PDB entry 1LIC | X-ray diffraction, 1.60 A resolution | chain A

Chain A:
Protein: Adipocyte lipid-binding protein
Organism: Mus musculus
UniProtKB: P04117 (FABPA_MOUSE); residue numbers follow UniProt; this construct covers 1-131
Chain sequence (131 residues; numbered 1 to 131; the number before each row is that of its first residue):
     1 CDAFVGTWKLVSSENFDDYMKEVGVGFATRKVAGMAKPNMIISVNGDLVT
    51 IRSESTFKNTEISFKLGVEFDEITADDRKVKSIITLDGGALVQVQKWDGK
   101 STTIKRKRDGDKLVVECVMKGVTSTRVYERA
Modified residues: Cys117 (cysteinesulfonic acid; OCS)
Small-molecule neighbours:
  - 1-hexadecanosulfonic acid (HDS): Phe16, Tyr19, Met20, Val25, Thr29, Val32, Ala33, Met40, Phe57, Lys58, Ala75, Asp76, Arg78, Ile104, Val115, Cys117, Arg126, Tyr128
  - propanoic acid (PPI): Ser13, Glu14, Asn15, Phe16, Asp17
UniProt features mapped onto this chain:
  - modified residue: Ser13 (Phosphoserine)

Overview:
Chain A binds 1-hexadecanosulfonic acid and propanoic acid.
Chain A is Adipocyte lipid-binding protein (Mus musculus); the structure, X-ray crystallographic structures of
adipocyte lipid binding protein complexed with palmitate and hexadecanesulfonic acid. properties of ..., was
determined by X-ray diffraction, deposited together with 1LIE.
